8VDU - chains G and H of the 12 polymer chains in the assembly; structure by X-ray diffraction, 3.50 A resolution.

== Chain G ==
Name: MHC class II HLA-DQ-alpha chain
From: Homo sapiens
Reference sequence: Q30069 (Q30069_HUMAN); the construct lacks a stretch of the UniProt sequence, so the offset changes along the chain: -1 to 9 = UniProt 1-11; 10-181 = UniProt 13-184
Amino-acid sequence (185 residues; numbered -1 to 182 plus 1 insertion-coded residue; the number before each row is that of its first residue; numbers below 1 keep their minus sign (Glu-1 is residue -1)):
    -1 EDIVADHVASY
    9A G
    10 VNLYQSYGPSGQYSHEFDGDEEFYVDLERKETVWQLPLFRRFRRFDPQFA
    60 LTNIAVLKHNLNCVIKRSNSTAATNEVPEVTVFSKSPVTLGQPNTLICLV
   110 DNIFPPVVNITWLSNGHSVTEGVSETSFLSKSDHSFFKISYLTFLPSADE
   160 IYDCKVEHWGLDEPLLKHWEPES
Disordered / not traced: -1, 158, 182
Sequence notes: engineered mutation Cys72 (Ile75 in Q30069); expression tag (182)
Cystine bridges: Cys107-Cys163

== Chain H ==
Name: MHC class II HLA-DQ-beta-1
From: Homo sapiens
Reference sequence: O19707 (O19707_HUMAN); residues 1-192 here = UniProt positions 1-192
Amino-acid sequence (192 residues; numbered 1 to 192; the number before each row is that of its first residue):
     1 RDSPEDFVYQFKGMCYFTNGTERVRLVTRYIYNREEYARFDSDVGVYRAV
    51 TPLGPPAAEYWNSQKEVLERTRAELDTVCRHNYQLELRTTLQRRVEPTVT
   101 ISPSRTEALNHHNLLVCSVTDFYPAQIKVRWFRNDQEETTGVVSTPLIRN
   151 GDWTFQILVMLEMTPQRGDVYTCHVEHPSLQNPIIVEWRAQS
Disordered / not traced: 1-2, 191-192
Cystine bridges: Cys15-Cys79, Cys117-Cys173
Glycans and other covalent adducts: N-acetylglucosamine (NAG) linked to Asn19

== Chain G / chain H interface ==
Pairs across the interface (126):
  Ile1(G) with Tyr16(H), hydrophobic; Arg25(H); Val27(H), hydrophobic; Arg29(H)
  Val2(G) with Thr18(H)
  Ala3(G) with Tyr16(H), hydrophobic; Phe17(H); Thr18(H)
  Asp4(G) with Phe17(H), hydrogen bond (backbone-backbone); Thr18(H); Asn19(H), hydrogen bond (side chain-backbone)
  His5(G) with Tyr16(H); Phe17(H), hydrogen bond (backbone-backbone); Tyr83(H); Leu91(H)
  Val6(G) with Cys15(H); Tyr16(H), hydrophobic
  Ala7(G) with Met14(H); Cys15(H), hydrogen bond (backbone-backbone); Phe17(H), hydrophobic
  Ser8(G) with Gly13(H); Met14(H)
  Tyr9(G) with Gly13(H), hydrogen bond (backbone-backbone); Cys15(H), hydrophobic; Val78(H), hydrophobic; Asn82(H); Glu86(H), hydrogen bond
  Gly9A(G) with Phe11(H); Lys12(H); Gly13(H), hydrogen bond (backbone-backbone)
  Val10(G) with Phe11(H)
  Asn11(G) with Gln10(H); Phe11(H), hydrogen bond (backbone-backbone)
  Leu12(G) with Val8(H), hydrophobic; Tyr9(H)
  Tyr13(G) with Val8(H); Tyr9(H), hydrogen bond (backbone-backbone)
  Gln14(G) with Asp6(H); Phe7(H); Val8(H)
  Ser15(G) with Asp6(H), hydrogen bond; Phe7(H), hydrogen bond (backbone-backbone)
  Tyr16(G) with Asp6(H), hydrogen bond (backbone-side chain)
  Phe26(G) with Glu86(H); Thr90(H); Leu91(H), hydrophobic; Trp153(H)
  Asp27(G) with Arg149(H), hydrogen bond (backbone-side chain)
  Gly28(G) with Arg149(H)
  Asp29(G) with Tyr123(H); Arg149(H), salt bridge; Trp153(H)
  Glu30(G) with Trp153(H), hydrogen bond (backbone-side chain)
  Glu31(G) with Glu86(H); Thr90(H); Trp153(H)
  Leu45(G) with Arg93(H); Trp153(H), hydrophobic
  Leu47(G) with Thr89(H)
  Phe48(G) with Thr90(H); Trp153(H), hydrophobic
  Arg52(G) with Leu85(H); Glu86(H), salt bridge; Thr89(H); Thr90(H)
  Leu66(G) with Tyr9(H), hydrophobic
  Asn69(G) with Tyr9(H)
  Leu70(G) with Phe7(H); Tyr9(H), hydrophobic
  Val73(G) with Tyr9(H), hydrophobic; Tyr32(H), hydrophobic; Leu53(H), hydrophobic
  Ile74(G) with Phe7(H), hydrophobic
  Arg76(G) with Leu53(H), hydrogen bond (side chain-backbone); Pro56(H)
  Ser77(G) with Tyr32(H), hydrogen bond
  Ser79(G) with Phe7(H)
  Thr80(G) with Phe7(H); Tyr32(H), hydrogen bond (backbone-side chain); Asn33(H), hydrogen bond (backbone-side chain)
  Ala81(G) with Glu5(H); Asp6(H); Phe7(H); Asn33(H)
  Ala82(G) with Asp6(H), hydrogen bond (backbone-backbone); Asn33(H)
  Asn84(G) with Ser3(H), hydrogen bond
  Glu85(G) with Arg34(H), salt bridge
  Phe92(G) with Ile148(H), hydrophobic; Asn150(H); Gln156(H)
  Ser93(G) with Gln156(H), hydrogen bond (backbone-side chain)
  Lys94(G) with Thr120(H); Asp121(H), salt bridge; Asn150(H); Asp152(H), salt bridge; Thr154(H), hydrogen bond; Gln156(H)
  Ser95(G) with Asp121(H)
  Pro96(G) with Ser118(H); Thr120(H)
  Ile106(G) with Asn150(H)
  Phe113(G) with Val8(H), hydrophobic; Gln10(H); Asn33(H); Arg34(H)
  Pro114(G) with Asp6(H); Val8(H), hydrophobic
  Pro115(G) with Val8(H)
  Ser139(G) with Lys12(H)
  Lys140(G) with Lys12(H), hydrogen bond (backbone-side chain)
  Asp142(G) with Arg34(H), hydrogen bond (backbone-side chain)
  His143(G) with Gln10(H), hydrogen bond (backbone-side chain); Lys12(H), hydrogen bond; Arg29(H); Ile31(H); Arg34(H); Glu36(H), salt bridge
  Ser144(G) with Arg34(H)
  Phe145(G) with Gln10(H)
  Ile148(G) with Asn150(H)
  Tyr150(G) with Asn150(H), hydrogen bond (side chain-backbone); Gly151(H); Asp152(H), hydrogen bond (side chain-backbone)
  Trp168(G) with Pro4(H), hydrophobic; Asp6(H)
Other interface residues (no listed pair), chain G (62 interface residues in all): Gln44, Phe51, Leu108, Val116
Other interface residues (no listed pair), chain H (52 interface residues in all): Tyr37, Cys79, Thr100, Phe155

== In short ==
The interface between chain G and chain H involves 62 residues on one side and 52 on the other, with 28
hydrogen bonds and 6 salt bridges. Polar contacts include Asp29(G)-Arg149(H), Arg52(G)-Glu86(H) and
Glu85(G)-Arg34(H). N-acetylglucosamine is covalently linked to Asn19(H).
Chain G is MHC class II HLA-DQ-alpha chain and chain H is MHC class II HLA-DQ-beta-1, both from Homo sapiens;
the structure, Crystal structure of hybrid insulin peptide (InsC8-15-IAPP74-80) bound to HLA-DQ8, was
determined by X-ray diffraction, deposited together with 8VCX, 8VCY, 8VD0, 8VD2 and 8VDD.
